Entry 6X4Y (electron microscopy, 3.60 A resolution); this record covers chains J and Q of the 9 polymer chains in the assembly.

== Chain J ==
Name: DNA-directed RNA polymerase subunit beta'
Organism: Escherichia coli
Notes: EC 2.7.7.6
UniProtKB: A0A4S1NBU2 (A0A4S1NBU2_ECOLX); residues 1-1407 here = UniProt positions 1-1407
Amino-acid sequence (1407 residues; each row starts with the number of its first residue):
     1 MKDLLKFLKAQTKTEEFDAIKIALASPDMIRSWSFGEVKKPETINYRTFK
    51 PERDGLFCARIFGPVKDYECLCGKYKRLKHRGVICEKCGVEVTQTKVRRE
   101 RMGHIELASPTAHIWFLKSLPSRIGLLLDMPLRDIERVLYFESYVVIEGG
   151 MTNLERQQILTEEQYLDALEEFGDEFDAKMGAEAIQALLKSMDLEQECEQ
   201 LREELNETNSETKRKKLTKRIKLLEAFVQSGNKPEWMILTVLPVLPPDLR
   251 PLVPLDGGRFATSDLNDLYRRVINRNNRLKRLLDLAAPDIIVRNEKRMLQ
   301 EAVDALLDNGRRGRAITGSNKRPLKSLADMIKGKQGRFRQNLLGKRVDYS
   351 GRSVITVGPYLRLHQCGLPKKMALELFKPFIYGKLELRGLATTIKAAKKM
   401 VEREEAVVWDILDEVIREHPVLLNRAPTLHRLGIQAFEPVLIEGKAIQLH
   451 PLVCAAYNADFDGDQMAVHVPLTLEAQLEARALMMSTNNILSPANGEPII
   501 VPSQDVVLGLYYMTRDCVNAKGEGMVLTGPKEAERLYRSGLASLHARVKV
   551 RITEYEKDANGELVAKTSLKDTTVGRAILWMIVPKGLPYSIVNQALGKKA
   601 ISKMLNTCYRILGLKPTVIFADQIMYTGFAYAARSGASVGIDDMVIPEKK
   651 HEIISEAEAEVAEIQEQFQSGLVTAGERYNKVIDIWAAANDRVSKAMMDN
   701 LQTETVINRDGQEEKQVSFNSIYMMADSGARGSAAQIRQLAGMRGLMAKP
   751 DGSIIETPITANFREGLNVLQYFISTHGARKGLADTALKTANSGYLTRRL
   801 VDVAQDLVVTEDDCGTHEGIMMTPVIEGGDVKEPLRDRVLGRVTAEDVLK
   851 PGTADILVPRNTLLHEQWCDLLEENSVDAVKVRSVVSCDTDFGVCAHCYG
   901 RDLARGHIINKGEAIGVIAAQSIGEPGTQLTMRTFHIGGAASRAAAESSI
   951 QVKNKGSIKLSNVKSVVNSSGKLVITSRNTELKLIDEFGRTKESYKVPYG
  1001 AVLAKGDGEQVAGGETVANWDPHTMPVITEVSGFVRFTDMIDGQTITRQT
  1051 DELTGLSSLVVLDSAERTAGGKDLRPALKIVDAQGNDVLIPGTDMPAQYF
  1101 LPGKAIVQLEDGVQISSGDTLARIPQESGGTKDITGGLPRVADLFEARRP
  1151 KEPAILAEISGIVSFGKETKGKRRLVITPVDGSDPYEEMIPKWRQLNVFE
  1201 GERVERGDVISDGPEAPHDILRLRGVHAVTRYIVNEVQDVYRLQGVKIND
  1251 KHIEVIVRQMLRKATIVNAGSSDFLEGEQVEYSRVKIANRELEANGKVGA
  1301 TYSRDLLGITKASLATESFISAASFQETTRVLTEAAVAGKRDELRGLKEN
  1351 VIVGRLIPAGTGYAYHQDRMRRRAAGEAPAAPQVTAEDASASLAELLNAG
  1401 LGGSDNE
Disordered / not traced: 1-15, 934-947, 1127-1134, 1374-1407
Sequence notes: conflict Val-1384 (Met in A0A4S1NBU2)
Ion coordination: Zn2+ site 1: Cys-70, Cys-72, Cys-85, Cys-88; Mg2+: Asp-460, Asp-464 (shared with 1 residue of chain R); Zn2+ site 2: Cys-814, Cys-888, Cys-895, Cys-898

== Chain Q ==
Molecule: 64-nt DNA strand
Sequence (64 nucleotides; row label = number of the first residue in the row):
     1 CCCAACGGCACCGCTGCAAGGAATAGGATACTTGCGGGCTAGGCTCTTAT
    51 GGCGGCGAATACCC
Disordered / not traced: 1-9, 42-48

== How chain J and chain Q interact ==
Contacting residue pairs (5; chain J residue first):
  Arg-133(J) / DA59(Q)  hydrogen bond to the phosphate
  Arg-133(J) / DT60(Q)  salt bridge to the phosphate
  Arg-1148(J) / DG55(Q)  salt bridge to the phosphate
  Arg-1148(J) / DC56(Q)  salt bridge to the phosphate
  Lys-1311(J) / DG57(Q)  phosphate contact
Other interface residues (no listed pair), chain J (4 interface residues in all): Leu-120
Other interface residues (no listed pair), chain Q (7 interface residues in all): DG54, DA58

== In short ==
4 residues of chain J and 7 residues of chain Q are in contact; the contacts include 1 hydrogen bond and 3
salt bridges. Polar contacts include Arg-133(J)/DA59(Q), Arg-133(J)/DT60(Q) and Arg-1148(J)/DG55(Q).
Cys-70(J), Cys-72(J), Cys-85(J) and Cys-88(J) coordinate Zn2+ site 1. Asp-460(J) and Asp-464(J) coordinate
Mg2+.
Chain J is DNA-directed RNA polymerase subunit beta' (Escherichia coli) and chain Q is a 64-nt DNA strand; the
structure, Mfd-bound E.coli RNA polymerase elongation complex - IV state, was determined by electron
microscopy (same publication as 6X26, 6X2F, 6X2N, 6X43, 6X4W and 6X50).
